PDB entry 4J26 | X-ray diffraction, 2.30 A resolution | chains A and I

== Chain A ==
Molecule: Estrogen receptor beta
Organism: Homo sapiens
Notes: fragment: Ligand Binding Domain
UniProtKB: Q92731 (ESR2_HUMAN); residues 261-500 here = UniProt positions 261-500
Chain sequence (240 residues; each row starts with the number of its first residue):
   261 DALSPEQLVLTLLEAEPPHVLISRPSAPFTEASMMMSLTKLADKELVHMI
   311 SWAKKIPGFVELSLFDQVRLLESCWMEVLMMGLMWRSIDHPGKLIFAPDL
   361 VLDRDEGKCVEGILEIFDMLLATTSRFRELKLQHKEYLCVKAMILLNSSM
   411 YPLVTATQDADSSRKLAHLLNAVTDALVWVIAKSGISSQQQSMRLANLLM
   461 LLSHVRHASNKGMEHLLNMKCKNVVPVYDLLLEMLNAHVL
Unresolved in the structure: 410-419, 499-500
Residues lining bound ligands: estradiol (EST): M295, L298, L301, A302, E305, M336, L339, M340, L343, R346, F356, I373, I376, L380, G472, H475, L476

== Chain I ==
Molecule: 12-residue peptide
Chain sequence (12 residues; numbered 5 to 16; the number before each row is that of its first residue):
     5 HPLLMRLLHHPS

== Interface between chain A and chain I ==
Pairs across the interface (27):
  I310(A) with L8(I), hydrophobic; L11(I); L12(I), hydrophobic
  K314(A) with L11(I), hydrogen bond (side chain-backbone); L12(I); H14(I), hydrogen bond (side chain-backbone); P15(I)
  L324(A) with M9(I), hydrophobic; H13(I)
  Q327(A) with L12(I)
  V328(A) with H5(I); L8(I); M9(I), hydrophobic; L12(I), hydrophobic
  L331(A) with L8(I), hydrophobic; L12(I), hydrophobic
  E332(A) with H5(I), salt bridge
  D489(A) with L7(I)
  L490(A) with L7(I), hydrophobic; L8(I); L11(I), hydrophobic
  E493(A) with H5(I); P6(I); L7(I), hydrogen bond (side chain-backbone); L8(I), hydrogen bond (side chain-backbone)
  M494(A) with L8(I), hydrophobic
  A497(A) with H5(I)
Other interface residues (no listed pair), chain A (14 interface residues in all): V307, F319

== Summary ==
Chain A and chain I form an interface of 14 and 10 residues respectively, with 4 hydrogen bonds and 1 salt
bridge. Polar pairs include E332(A)-H5(I), K314(A)-L11(I) and K314(A)-H14(I). Ligands of chain A: estradiol.
Here chain A is Estrogen receptor beta (Homo sapiens) and chain I is a 12-residue peptide. Entry 4J26
(Estrogen Receptor in complex with proline-flanked LXXLL peptides) was determined by X-ray diffraction
together with 4J24 from the same study.
